Entry 5MSF (X-ray diffraction, 2.80 A resolution); this record covers chains A and B of the 5 polymer chains in the assembly.

[Chain A (and B)]
Name: MS2 protein capsid
From: Enterobacterio phage MS2
Notes: chain B of this document is another copy of the same molecule, construct and numbering; everything in this record applies to it too
UniProt: P03612 (COAT_BPMS2); residues 1-129 here correspond to UniProt positions 2-130 (UniProt number = residue number + 1)
Chain sequence (129 residues; numbered 1 to 129; the number before each row is that of its first residue):
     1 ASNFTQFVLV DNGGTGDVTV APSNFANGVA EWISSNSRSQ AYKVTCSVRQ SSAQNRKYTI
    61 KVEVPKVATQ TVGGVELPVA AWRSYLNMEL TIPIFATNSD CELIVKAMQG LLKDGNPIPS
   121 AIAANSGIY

[Interface between chain A and chain B]
Contacting residue pairs (21):
  F25(A) - A26(B)
  N27(A) - N27(B)
  G28(A) - A26(B)
  G28(A) - N27(B)
  V48(A) - N24(B)
  Q54(A) - L77(B)
  R56(A) - R38(B)
  I94(A) - S37(B)
  I94(A) - R38(B)  hydrogen bond (backbone-backbone)
  I94(A) - S39(B)  hydrogen bond (backbone-backbone)
  F95(A) - S37(B)
  F95(A) - S39(B)
  F95(A) - G73(B)
  F95(A) - V75(B)  hydrophobic
  F95(A) - E76(B)
  F95(A) - L77(B)  hydrophobic
  A96(A) - S37(B)
  T97(A) - S37(B)
  T97(A) - G73(B)
  N98(A) - S35(B)  hydrogen bond
  N98(A) - N36(B)
Interface residues without a listed pair, chain B (15 interface residues in all): F25, G74, V79

[In short]
The interface between chain A and chain B involves 11 residues on one side and 15 on the other, with 3
hydrogen bonds. Polar contacts include N98(A)-S35(B), I94(A)-R38(B) and I94(A)-S39(B).
Both chains are MS2 protein capsid (Enterobacterio phage MS2). Entry 5MSF (MS2 protein capsid/RNA complex) was
determined by X-ray diffraction together with 7MSF from the same study.
